3DBN - chains A and B; structure by X-ray diffraction, 2.90 A resolution.

Chain A (and B):
Molecule: Mannonate dehydratase
Source organism: Streptococcus suis
Notes: EC 4.2.1.8; chain B of this document is another copy of the same molecule, construct and numbering; everything in this record applies to it too
UniProtKB: A4VVI4 (UXUA_STRSY); residues 21-386 here correspond to UniProt positions 1-366 (UniProt number = residue number - 20)
Sequence (386 residues; each row starts with the number of its first residue):
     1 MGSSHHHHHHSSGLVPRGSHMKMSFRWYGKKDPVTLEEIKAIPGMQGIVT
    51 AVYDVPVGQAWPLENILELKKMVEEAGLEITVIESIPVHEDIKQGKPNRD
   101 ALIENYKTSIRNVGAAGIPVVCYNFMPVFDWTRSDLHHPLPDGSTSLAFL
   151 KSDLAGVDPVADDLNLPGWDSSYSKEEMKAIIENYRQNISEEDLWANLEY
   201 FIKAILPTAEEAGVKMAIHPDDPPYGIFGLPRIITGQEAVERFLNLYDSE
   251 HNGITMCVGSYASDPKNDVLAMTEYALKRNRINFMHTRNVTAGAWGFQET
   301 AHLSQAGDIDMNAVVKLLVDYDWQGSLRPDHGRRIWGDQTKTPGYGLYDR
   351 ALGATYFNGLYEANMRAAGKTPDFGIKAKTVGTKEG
Not modelled in the structure: 1-18, 160-173, 382-386 (chain B: 1-17, 161-179, 386)
Sequence notes: expression tag (1-20)
Small-molecule neighbours: D-mannonic acid (CS2): Arg26, Tyr28, Glu84, Asp130, Trp131, His219, Asp222, Ser260, His286, Arg328, Asp330, His331, Pro343, Tyr345

How chain A and chain B interact:
Contacting residue pairs (89):
  Glu38(A) - Trp336(B)  hydrogen bond (backbone-side chain)
  Lys40(A) - Asp142(B)
  Ala41(A) - Arg333(B)  hydrogen bond (backbone-side chain)
  Ala41(A) - Ile335(B)  hydrophobic
  Ala41(A) - Trp336(B)
  Pro43(A) - Leu303(B)
  Pro43(A) - Arg333(B)
  Pro43(A) - Leu352(B)
  Gly44(A) - Leu303(B)
  Leu140(A) - Lys379(B)
  Leu140(A) - Val381(B)
  Pro141(A) - Ala378(B)
  Pro141(A) - Lys379(B)
  Pro141(A) - Thr380(B)
  Pro141(A) - Val381(B)
  Asp142(A) - Lys40(B)
  Thr291(A) - Lys379(B)
  Thr291(A) - Thr380(B)
  Gly293(A) - Glu385(B)
  Ala294(A) - Glu385(B)  hydrogen bond (backbone-side chain)
  Trp295(A) - Thr380(B)
  Trp295(A) - Thr383(B)
  Trp295(A) - Lys384(B)
  Ala301(A) - Pro43(B)  hydrophobic
  Leu303(A) - Pro43(B)  hydrophobic
  Leu303(A) - Gly44(B)
  Leu303(A) - Glu362(B)
  Leu303(A) - Phe374(B)  hydrophobic
  Ser304(A) - Glu362(B)  hydrogen bond
  Gln305(A) - Pro372(B)
  Gln305(A) - Asp373(B)  hydrogen bond
  Gln305(A) - Phe374(B)
  Gln305(A) - Ile376(B)
  Ala306(A) - Lys379(B)
  Gly307(A) - Lys379(B)  hydrogen bond (backbone-side chain)
  Asp308(A) - Lys379(B)  salt bridge
  Asn312(A) - Glu362(B)  hydrogen bond (backbone-side chain)
  Asn312(A) - Ala363(B)
  Asn312(A) - Arg366(B)
  Arg333(A) - Ala41(B)  hydrogen bond (side chain-backbone)
  Arg333(A) - Pro43(B)
  Ile335(A) - Ala41(B)  hydrophobic
  Trp336(A) - Glu38(B)  hydrogen bond (side chain-backbone)
  Trp336(A) - Ile42(B)  hydrophobic
  Trp336(A) - Leu347(B)  hydrophobic
  Trp336(A) - Tyr348(B)  hydrophobic
  Trp336(A) - Ala351(B)  hydrophobic
  Leu347(A) - Trp336(B)  hydrophobic
  Tyr348(A) - Trp336(B)  hydrophobic
  Tyr348(A) - Tyr348(B)
  Ala351(A) - Trp336(B)  hydrophobic
  Leu352(A) - Pro43(B)
  Leu352(A) - Ala351(B)
  Leu352(A) - Leu352(B)
  Leu352(A) - Thr355(B)  hydrogen bond (backbone-side chain)
  Thr355(A) - Leu352(B)  hydrogen bond (side chain-backbone)
  Thr355(A) - Thr355(B)  hydrogen bond
  Thr355(A) - Tyr356(B)
  Tyr356(A) - Thr355(B)  hydrogen bond (backbone-side chain)
  Tyr356(A) - Gly359(B)
  Tyr356(A) - Glu362(B)  hydrogen bond
  Gly359(A) - Tyr356(B)
  Gly359(A) - Leu360(B)
  Leu360(A) - Gly359(B)
  Leu360(A) - Glu362(B)
  Leu360(A) - Ala363(B)
  Glu362(A) - Leu303(B)
  Glu362(A) - Ser304(B)  hydrogen bond
  Glu362(A) - Asn312(B)
  Glu362(A) - Tyr356(B)  hydrogen bond
  Ala363(A) - Leu360(B)  hydrophobic
  Ala363(A) - Ala363(B)  hydrophobic
  Asn364(A) - Ala363(B)
  Arg366(A) - Gln305(B)
  Arg366(A) - Asn312(B)
  Pro372(A) - Gln305(B)
  Asp373(A) - Gln305(B)
  Phe374(A) - Leu303(B)  hydrophobic
  Ile376(A) - Leu303(B)  hydrophobic
  Ile376(A) - Gln305(B)
  Ile376(A) - Ala306(B)
  Ala378(A) - Pro141(B)
  Lys379(A) - Pro141(B)
  Lys379(A) - Thr291(B)
  Lys379(A) - Gly307(B)
  Lys379(A) - Asp308(B)  salt bridge
  Thr380(A) - Pro141(B)
  Thr380(A) - Gln298(B)  hydrogen bond
  Val381(A) - Pro141(B)
Also at the interface, not in a pair above, chain A (50 interface residues in all): Ile42, Pro139, Ser144, Asp310, Met311, Asp349, Asn358
Also at the interface, not in a pair above, chain B (50 interface residues in all): Leu140, Thr300, Ala301, Asp310, Asp349, Asn358, Asn364, Gly375

Overview:
Chain A and chain B each contribute 50 residues to their interface, with 17 hydrogen bonds and 2 salt bridges.
Polar contacts include Asp308(A)-Lys379(B), Glu38(A)-Trp336(B) and Ala41(A)-Arg333(B). Ligands of chain A:
D-mannonic acid.
Both chains are Mannonate dehydratase (Streptococcus suis). Entry 3DBN (Crystal structure of the Streptoccocus
suis serotype2 D-mannonate dehydratase in complex with its substrate) was determined by X-ray diffraction,
deposited together with 3FVM.
